9FZR - chain A; structure by X-ray diffraction, 1.99 A resolution.

# Chain A
Molecule: Epidermal growth factor receptor
Organism: Homo sapiens
Notes: EC 2.7.10.1
UniProt: P00533 (EGFR_HUMAN); residues 696-1022 here = UniProt positions 696-1022
Amino-acid sequence (329 residues; row label = number of the first residue in the row):
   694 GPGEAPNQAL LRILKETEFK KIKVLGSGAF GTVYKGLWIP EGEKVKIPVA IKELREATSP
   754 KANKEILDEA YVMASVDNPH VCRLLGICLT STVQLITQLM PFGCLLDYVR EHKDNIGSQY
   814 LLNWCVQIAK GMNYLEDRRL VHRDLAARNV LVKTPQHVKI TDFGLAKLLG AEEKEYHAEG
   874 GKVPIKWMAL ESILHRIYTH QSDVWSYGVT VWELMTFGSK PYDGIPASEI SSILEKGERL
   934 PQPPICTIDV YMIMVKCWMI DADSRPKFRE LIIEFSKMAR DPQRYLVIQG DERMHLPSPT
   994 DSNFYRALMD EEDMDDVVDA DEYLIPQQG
Not modelled in the structure: 694-695, 1020-1022
Covalent attachments: compound A1IHC linked to Cys797
Differences from the reference sequence: expression tag (694-695)
Residues lining bound ligands: A1IHC (1-[(3S)-3-[4-[(3-chloranyl-4-fluoranyl-phenyl)amino]-7-methoxy-quinazolin-6-yl]oxypyrrolidin-1-yl]propan-1-one): Leu718, Val726, Ala743, Lys745, Glu762, Met766, Leu788, Ile789, Thr790, Gln791, Leu792, Met793, Pro794, Gly796, Asp800, Arg841, Leu844, Thr854, Asp855
Swiss-Prot annotation at these positions:
  - active site: Asp837 (Proton acceptor)
  - binding site (ATP): Leu718 to Val726, Lys745, Thr790, Gln791, Asp855
  - site: Tyr1016 (Important for interaction with PIK3C2B)
  - modified residue: Lys745 (N6-(2-hydroxyisobutyryl)lysine), Tyr869 (Phosphotyrosine), Ser991 (Phosphoserine), Ser995 (Phosphoserine), Tyr998 (Phosphotyrosine), Tyr1016 (Phosphotyrosine)
  - cross-link (Glycyl lysine isopeptide (Lys-Gly)): Lys716 (interchain with G-Cter in ubiquitin), Lys737 (interchain with G-Cter in ubiquitin), Lys754 (interchain with G-Cter in ubiquitin), Lys757 (interchain with G-Cter in ubiquitin), Lys867 (interchain with G-Cter in ubiquitin), Lys929 (interchain with G-Cter in ubiquitin), Lys960 (interchain with G-Cter in ubiquitin), Lys970 (interchain with G-Cter in ubiquitin)
  - natural variant: Glu709 (E709A: Found in a lung cancer sample; E709G: Found in a lung cancer sample; E709K: Found in a lung cancer sample), Gly719 (G719A: Found in a lung cancer sample; G719C: Found in a lung cancer sample; G719D: Found in a lung cancer sample; G719S: Found in a lung cancer sample), Gly724 (G724S: Found in a lung cancer sample), Glu734 (E734K: Found in a lung cancer sample), Glu746 to Ser752 (sequence variant, change not given here; Found in a lung cancer sample), Glu746 to Thr751 (sequence variant, change not given here; Found in a lung cancer sample), Glu746 to Ala750 (deletion: Found in a lung cancer sample), Glu746 (deletion: Found in a lung cancer sample), Leu747 to Thr751 (deletion: Found in a lung cancer sample), Leu747 to Glu749 (deletion: Found in a lung cancer sample), Leu747 (L747F: Found in a lung cancer sample), Arg748 (R748P: Found in a lung cancer sample), 12 further natural variant entries in UniProt
  - mutagenesis: Pro699 (P699A: Reduced phosphorylation), Asn700 (N700A: Abolishes phosphorylation), Leu704 (L704A: Abolishes phosphorylation), Arg705 (R705A: Abolishes phosphorylation), Ile706 (I706A: Abolishes phosphorylation), Lys745 (K745A/M: Abolishes kinase activity), Asp974 (D974A: Strongly reduced phosphorylation), Arg977 (R977A: Reduced phosphorylation), Glu1005 to Asp1006 (Constitutively activated kinase), Tyr1016 (Y1016F: 50% decrease in interaction with PIK3C2B. 65% decrease in interaction with PIK3C2B; when associated with F-1197. Abolishes interaction with PIK3C2B; when associated with F-1197 and F-1092)
From the paper describing this entry:
  - binding site for A1IHC: Cys797

# In short
Covalently linked compound A1IHC: at Cys797. UniProt lists active-site residue Asp837, 13 ATP-binding residues
and 11 mutagenesis sites. The paper reports a binding site for A1IHC at Cys797.
Chain A is Epidermal growth factor receptor (Homo sapiens); the structure, Wild-type EGFR in covalent complex
with Poziotinib analogue, was determined by X-ray diffraction (same publication as 9FZS).
